6XIP - chains A and B; structure by X-ray diffraction, 1.50 A resolution.

Chain A:
Name: Non-structural protein 7
Source organism: Severe acute respiratory syndrome coronavirus 2
Reference sequence: P0DTD1 (R1AB_SARS2); residues 1-83 here correspond to UniProt positions 3860-3942 (UniProt number = residue number + 3859)
Amino-acid sequence (86 residues; row label = number of the first residue in the row; numbers below 1 keep their minus sign (Ser-2 is residue -2)):
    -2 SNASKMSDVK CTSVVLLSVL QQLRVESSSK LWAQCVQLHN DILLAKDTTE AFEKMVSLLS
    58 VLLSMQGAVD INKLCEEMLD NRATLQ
Disordered / not traced: -2, 71-83
Construct notes: expression tag (-2 to 0)
Curated features (UniProtKB/Swiss-Prot):
  - site: Gln83 (Cleavage)
From the paper describing this entry:
  - self-association interface (contacts with another copy of this molecule); pairs are residue here / residue on that copy: Cys8-Cys8 (disulfide)

Chain B:
Name: Non-structural protein 8
Source organism: Severe acute respiratory syndrome coronavirus 2
Reference sequence: P0DTD1 (R1AB_SARS2); residues 77-198 here correspond to UniProt positions 4019-4140 (UniProt number = residue number + 3942)
Amino-acid sequence (122 residues; each row starts with the number of its first residue):
    77 EDKRAKVTSA MQTMLFTMLR KLDNDALNNI INNARDGCVP LNIIPLTTAA KLMVVIPDYN
   137 TYKNTCDGTT FTYASALWEI QQVVDADSKI VQLSEISMDN SPNLAWPLIV TALRANSAVK
   197 LQ
Disordered / not traced: 77, 193-198
Curated features (UniProtKB/Swiss-Prot):
  - site: Gln198 (Cleavage)

Interface between chain A and chain B:
Contacting residue pairs (49; chain A residue first):
  Lys2(A) - Lys97(B)
  Lys2(A) - Leu98(B)  hydrogen bond (side chain-backbone)
  Asp5(A) - Leu98(B)
  Val6(A) - Leu98(B)
  Thr9(A) - Leu91(B)
  Thr9(A) - Met94(B)
  Thr9(A) - Leu95(B)
  Thr9(A) - Leu98(B)
  Val12(A) - Met87(B)  hydrophobic
  Val12(A) - Met90(B)  hydrophobic
  Val12(A) - Leu91(B)  hydrophobic
  Leu13(A) - Leu91(B)  hydrophobic
  Ser15(A) - Met87(B)  hydrogen bond
  Val16(A) - Met87(B)  hydrophobic
  Val16(A) - Gln88(B)
  Gln19(A) - Arg80(B)  hydrogen bond (backbone-side chain)
  Gln19(A) - Thr84(B)
  Gln19(A) - Met87(B)
  Arg21(A) - Arg80(B)
  Gln31(A) - Ile119(B)
  Phe49(A) - Asn100(B)
  Phe49(A) - Leu103(B)  hydrophobic
  Glu50(A) - Leu122(B)
  Met52(A) - Leu95(B)  hydrophobic
  Met52(A) - Leu103(B)
  Val53(A) - Ala102(B)  hydrophobic
  Val53(A) - Leu103(B)
  Val53(A) - Ile106(B)
  Val53(A) - Ile120(B)  hydrophobic
  Ser54(A) - Ile119(B)
  Ser54(A) - Ile120(B)  hydrogen bond (side chain-backbone)
  Ser54(A) - Leu122(B)
  Leu56(A) - Leu95(B)  hydrophobic
  Leu56(A) - Ile107(B)  hydrophobic
  Ser57(A) - Pro116(B)
  Ser57(A) - Ile119(B)
  Ser57(A) - Ile120(B)  hydrogen bond (side chain-backbone)
  Val58(A) - Ile119(B)  hydrophobic
  Leu59(A) - Leu91(B)  hydrophobic
  Leu60(A) - Ile106(B)
  Leu60(A) - Val115(B)
  Ser61(A) - Pro116(B)
  Val66(A) - Gln88(B)
  Ile68(A) - Phe92(B)  hydrophobic
  Ile68(A) - Ile107(B)
  Ile68(A) - Ala110(B)  hydrophobic
  Ile68(A) - Arg111(B)
  Asn69(A) - Arg111(B)
  Lys70(A) - Phe92(B)
Other interface residues (no listed pair), chain A (30 interface residues in all): Leu20, Leu28, Lys51, Gln63
Other interface residues (no listed pair), chain B (29 interface residues in all): Val83, Thr89, Leu117, Asn118, Val131, Ala150

In short:
30 residues of chain A and 29 residues of chain B are in contact; the contacts include 5 hydrogen bonds. Among
the polar pairs are Lys2(A)-Leu98(B), Ser15(A)-Met87(B) and Gln19(A)-Arg80(B). The paper reports a
self-association interface involving Cys8(A).
Here chain A is Non-structural protein 7 and chain B is Non-structural protein 8, both from Severe acute
respiratory syndrome coronavirus 2. Entry 6XIP (The 1.5 A Crystal Structure of the Co-factor Complex of NSP7
and the C-terminal Domain of ...) was determined by X-ray diffraction, deposited together with 6WQD and 6WIQ.
